Entry 4RN6 (X-ray diffraction, 3.00 A resolution); this record covers chain A.

Chain A:
Molecule: Thrombin heavy chain
Organism: Homo sapiens
Notes: EC 3.4.21.5
UniProt: P00734 (THRB_HUMAN); the construct lacks a stretch of the UniProt sequence and is renumbered around it, so the offset changes along the chain: 1-14 = UniProt 336-349; 15-36 = UniProt 363-384; 37-60 = UniProt 386-409; 61-77 = UniProt 419-435; 8 more segments
Sequence (290 residues; numbered 1 to 247 plus 44 insertion-coded residues; 1 number in that range is skipped by the numbering (no residue carries it; nothing is unmodelled there); the number before each row is that of its first residue; a row labelled like 14A-14M holds insertion residues (14A, then the next letters in order)):
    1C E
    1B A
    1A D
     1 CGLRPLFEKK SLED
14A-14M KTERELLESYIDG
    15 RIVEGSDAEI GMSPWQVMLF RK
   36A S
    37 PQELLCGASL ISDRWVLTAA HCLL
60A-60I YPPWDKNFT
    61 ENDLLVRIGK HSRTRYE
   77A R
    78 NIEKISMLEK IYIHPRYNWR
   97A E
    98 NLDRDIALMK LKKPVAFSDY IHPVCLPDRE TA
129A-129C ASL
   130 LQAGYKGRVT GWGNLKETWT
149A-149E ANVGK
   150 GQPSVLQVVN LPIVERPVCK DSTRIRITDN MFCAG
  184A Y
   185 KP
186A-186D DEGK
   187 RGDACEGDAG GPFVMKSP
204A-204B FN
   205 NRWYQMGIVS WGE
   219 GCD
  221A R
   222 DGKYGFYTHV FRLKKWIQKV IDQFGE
Not modelled in the structure: 149B-149E, 150-151
Construct notes: engineered mutation Ala195 (Ser568 in P00734)
Cystine bridges: Cys1-Cys122, Cys42-Cys58, Cys168-Cys182, Cys191-Cys220
Small-molecule neighbours: S-argatroban (15U; (2R,4R)-4-methyl-1-(N~2~-{[(3S)-3-methyl-1,2,3,4-tetrahydroquinolin-8-yl]sulfonyl}-L-arginyl)piperidine-2-carboxylic acid): His57, Tyr60A, Trp60D, Lys60F, Glu97A, Asn98, Leu99, Leu144, Trp148, Ala190, Cys191, Ala195, Val213, Ser214, Trp215, Gly216, Glu217, Gly219, Gly226
Swiss-Prot annotation at these positions:
  - region: Ala183 to Val200 (High affinity receptor-binding region which is also known as the TP508 peptide)
  - active site (Charge relay system): His57, Asp102
  - site: Arg15, Ile16 (Cleavage)
  - glycosylation: Asn60G (N-linked (GlcNAc...) (complex) asparagine)
Reported in the primary citation:
  - binding site for S-argatroban: Trp60D, Tyr60A, Leu99, Trp148, Trp215
  - conformationally variable residues: Asp189

Overview:
Chain A binds S-argatroban. UniProt lists active-site residues His57 and Asp102. From the paper: a binding
site for S-argatroban at Tyr60A, Trp60D and Leu99 among others; conformational variability at Asp189.
Chain A is Thrombin heavy chain (Homo sapiens); the structure, Structure of prethrombin-2 mutant s195a bound
to the active site inhibitor argatroban, was determined by X-ray diffraction (same publication as 4H6S, 4H6T
and 4HFP).
